8CE4 - chains F and J of the 10 polymer chains in the assembly; structure by electron microscopy, 2.70 A resolution.

# Chain F (and J)
Molecule: Nanobody E3
Source organism: Vicugna pacos
Notes: antibody fragment or engineered binder; chain J of this document is another copy of the same molecule, construct and numbering; everything in this record applies to it too
Sequence (149 residues; each row starts with the number of its first residue):
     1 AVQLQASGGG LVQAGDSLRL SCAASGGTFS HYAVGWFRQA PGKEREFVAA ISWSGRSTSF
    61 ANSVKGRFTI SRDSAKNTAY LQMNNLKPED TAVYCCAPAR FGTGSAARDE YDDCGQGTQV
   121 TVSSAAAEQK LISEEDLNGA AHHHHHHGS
Not modelled in the structure: 123-149
Cystine bridges: C22-C96, C95-C114
What the authors report for this chain:
  - binding site for N-acetylglucosamine: R56
  - mutagenesis - R56A, R108Q, E110Q: unchanged binding to Neuronal acetylcholine receptor subunit alpha-7
  - mutagenesis - C95S/C114V, R108Q, E110Q: unchanged signaling with Neuronal acetylcholine receptor subunit alpha-7
  - mutagenesis - R108Q, E110Q: unchanged signaling (PAM activity)
  - mutagenesis - R56A: decreased signaling in response to ACh-gated currents
  - mutagenesis - C95S/C114V: unchanged signaling in response to potentiating effect

# How chain F and chain J interact
Contacting residue pairs (9):
  Q3(F) - F60(J)  hydrogen bond (side chain-backbone)
  Q3(F) - K65(J)  hydrogen bond
  Q5(F) - N62(J)
  D113(F) - R108(J)
  Q116(F) - R38(J)
  Q116(F) - E46(J)
  Q116(F) - A61(J)
  Q116(F) - N62(J)  hydrogen bond (side chain-backbone)
  Q116(F) - S63(J)  hydrogen bond
Interface residues without a listed pair, chain F (5 interface residues in all): S25
Interface residues without a listed pair, chain J (9 interface residues in all): S59

# Summary
5 residues of chain F face 9 of chain J across their interface, with 4 hydrogen bonds. Polar contacts include
Q3(F)-F60(J), Q3(F)-K65(J) and Q116(F)-N62(J). The paper reports a binding site for N-acetylglucosamine at
R56(F); R56A of chain F reduces signaling in response to ACh-gated currents; 4 substitutions were tested in
all.
Chain F and chain J are both Nanobody E3 (Vicugna pacos); the structure, Human alpha7 nicotinic receptor in
complex with the E3 nanobody, was determined by electron microscopy, deposited together with 8C9X, 8CAU, 8CI1
and 8CI2.
